Entry 7F56 (electron microscopy, 4.10 A resolution (low resolution: residue-level contacts below are approximate; hydrogen-bond / salt-bridge calls are withheld)); this record covers chains B and C of the 5 polymer chains in the assembly.

== Chain B (and C) ==
Protein: Glutamate receptor ionotropic, kainate 2
Organism: Rattus norvegicus
Notes: chain C of this document is another copy of the same molecule, construct and numbering; everything in this record applies to it too
UniProt: P42260 (GRIK2_RAT); residues 1-908 here = UniProt positions 1-908
Sequence (908 residues; numbered 1 to 908; the number before each row is that of its first residue):
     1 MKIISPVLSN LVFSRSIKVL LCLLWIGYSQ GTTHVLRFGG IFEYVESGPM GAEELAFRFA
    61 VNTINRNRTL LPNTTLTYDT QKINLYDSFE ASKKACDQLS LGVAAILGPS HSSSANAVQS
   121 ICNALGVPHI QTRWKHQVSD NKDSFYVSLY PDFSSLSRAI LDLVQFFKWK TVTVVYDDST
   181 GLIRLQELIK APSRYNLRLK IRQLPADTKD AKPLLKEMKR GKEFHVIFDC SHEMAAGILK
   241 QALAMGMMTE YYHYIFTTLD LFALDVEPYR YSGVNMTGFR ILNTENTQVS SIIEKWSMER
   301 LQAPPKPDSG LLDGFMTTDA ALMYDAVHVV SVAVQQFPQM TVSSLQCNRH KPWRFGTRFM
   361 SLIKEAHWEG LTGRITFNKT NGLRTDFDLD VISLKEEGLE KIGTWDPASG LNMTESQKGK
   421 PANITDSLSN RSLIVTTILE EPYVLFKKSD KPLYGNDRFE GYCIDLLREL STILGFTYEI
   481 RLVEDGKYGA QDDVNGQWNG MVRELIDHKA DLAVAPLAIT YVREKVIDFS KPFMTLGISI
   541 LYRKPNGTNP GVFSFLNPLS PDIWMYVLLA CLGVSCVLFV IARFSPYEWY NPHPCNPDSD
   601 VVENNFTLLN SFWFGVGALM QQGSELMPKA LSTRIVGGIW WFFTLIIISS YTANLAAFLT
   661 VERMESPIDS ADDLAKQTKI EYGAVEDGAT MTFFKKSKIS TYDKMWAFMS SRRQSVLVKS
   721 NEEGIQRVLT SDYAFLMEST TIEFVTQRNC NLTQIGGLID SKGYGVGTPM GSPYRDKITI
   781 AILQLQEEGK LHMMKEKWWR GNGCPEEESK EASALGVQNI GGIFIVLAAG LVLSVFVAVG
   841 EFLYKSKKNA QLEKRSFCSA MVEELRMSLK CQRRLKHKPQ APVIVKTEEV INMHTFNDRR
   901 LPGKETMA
Disordered / not traced: 1-32, 864-908 (chain C: 1-32, 868-908)
Construct notes: engineered mutation L107 (Phe in P42260); variant V567 (Ile in P42260), C571 (Tyr in P42260)
Curated features (UniProtKB/Swiss-Prot):
  - binding site (L-glutamate): P516, A518, R523, A689, T690, E738
  - modified residue (Phosphoserine): S846, S868
  - glycosylation (N-linked (GlcNAc...) asparagine): N67, N73, N275, N378, N412, N423, N430, N546, N751
  - cross-link: K886 (Glycyl lysine isopeptide (Lys-Gly) (interchain with G-Cter in SUMO1))
  - natural variant: C571 (Y571C: In RNA edited version; this construct carries the variant), Q621 (Q621R: In RNA edited version)
  - mutagenesis: N751 (N751Q: Loss of glycosylation), V883 (V883A: Abolishes interaction with KLHL17. Abolishes actinfilin-mediated degradation), I884 (I884A: Abolishes interaction with KLHL17. Abolishes actinfilin-mediated degradation), K886 (K886R: Abolishes sumoylation. Loss of kainate-mediated endocytosis)
Disulfide bonds: C96-C347
Covalently attached groups: N-acetylglucosamine (NAG) linked to N275, N412, N546, N751; glycan linked to N378
From the paper describing this entry:
  - specificity-determining residues: R220 (by similarity / conservation)

== Interface between chain B and chain C ==
Pairs across the interface (68):
  I519(B) with L783(C)
  Y521(B) with I780(C); Q784(C)
  K525(B) with I780(C)
  S530(B) with K531(C)
  K531(B) with E524(C); F529(C); S530(C); K531(C)
  P558(B) with L815(C)
  L559(B) with V817(C)
  S560(B) with L815(C); Q818(C)
  D562(B) with Q818(C)
  I563(B) with V817(C); Q818(C)
  Y566(B) with F824(C)
  R583(B) with E864(C); L865(C)
  P586(B) with K845(C)
  W589(B) with E864(C)
  C595(B) with H593(C); P594(C)
  Q621(B) with Q621(C)
  M627(B) with E625(C)
  S632(B) with A838(C)
  R634(B) with L609(C); N610(C); W613(C)
  V636(B) with S834(C)
  G638(B) with M620(C)
  I639(B) with L827(C)
  W641(B) with G617(C); M620(C); Q622(C)
  F642(B) with M620(C)
  F643(B) with L827(C)
  L645(B) with M620(C); Q621(C)
  I646(B) with F555(C); Y651(C)
  S649(B) with Y651(C)
  N654(B) with L659(C); V817(C)
  A657(B) with T660(C); R663(C)
  F658(B) with R663(C)
  V661(B) with R663(C)
  E662(B) with R663(C)
  R663(B) with R663(C)
  K696(B) with E787(C)
  K698(B) with E787(C); E788(C)
  I699(B) with M793(C)
  S761(B) with Q786(C)
  R775(B) with R775(C); D776(C)
  I780(B) with Y521(C); E524(C)
  L783(B) with I519(C); T520(C); E524(C)
  Q784(B) with Y521(C)
  Q786(B) with S761(C)
  E787(B) with T520(C); Y521(C); K696(C)
  E788(B) with K698(C)
Other interface residues (no listed pair), chain B (62 interface residues in all): E524, F529, P532, T535, I581, F584, H593, G623, L631, I635, S650, T652, A653, T660, D776, T779, H792
Other interface residues (no listed pair), chain C (56 interface residues in all): P532, T535, T652, L655, A656, M664, E665, I699, A814, I823, G830, V837

== Overview ==
62 residues of chain B and 56 residues of chain C are in contact. Covalently linked N-acetylglucosamine: at
N275(B), N412(B), N546(B) and N751(B). From UniProt: 6 L-glutamate-binding residues and 4 mutagenesis sites on
chain B. The paper reports the specificity determinant R220(B).
Chain B and chain C are both Glutamate receptor ionotropic, kainate 2 (Rattus norvegicus); the structure,
DNQX-bound GluK2-1xNeto2 complex, with asymmetric LBD, was determined by electron microscopy, deposited
together with 7F57, 7F59, 7F5A and 7F5B.
